5Z2P - chains A and B of the 4 polymer chains in the assembly; structure by X-ray diffraction, 2.30 A resolution.

Chain A (and B):
Protein: 2-succinyl-5-enolpyruvyl-6-hydroxy-3-cyclohexene-1-carboxylate synthase
Organism: Escherichia coli (strain K12)
Notes: EC 2.2.1.9; chain B of this document is another copy of the same molecule, construct and numbering; everything in this record applies to it too
UniProtKB: P17109 (MEND_ECOLI); residues 1-556 here = UniProt positions 1-556
Sequence (556 residues; each row starts with the number of its first residue):
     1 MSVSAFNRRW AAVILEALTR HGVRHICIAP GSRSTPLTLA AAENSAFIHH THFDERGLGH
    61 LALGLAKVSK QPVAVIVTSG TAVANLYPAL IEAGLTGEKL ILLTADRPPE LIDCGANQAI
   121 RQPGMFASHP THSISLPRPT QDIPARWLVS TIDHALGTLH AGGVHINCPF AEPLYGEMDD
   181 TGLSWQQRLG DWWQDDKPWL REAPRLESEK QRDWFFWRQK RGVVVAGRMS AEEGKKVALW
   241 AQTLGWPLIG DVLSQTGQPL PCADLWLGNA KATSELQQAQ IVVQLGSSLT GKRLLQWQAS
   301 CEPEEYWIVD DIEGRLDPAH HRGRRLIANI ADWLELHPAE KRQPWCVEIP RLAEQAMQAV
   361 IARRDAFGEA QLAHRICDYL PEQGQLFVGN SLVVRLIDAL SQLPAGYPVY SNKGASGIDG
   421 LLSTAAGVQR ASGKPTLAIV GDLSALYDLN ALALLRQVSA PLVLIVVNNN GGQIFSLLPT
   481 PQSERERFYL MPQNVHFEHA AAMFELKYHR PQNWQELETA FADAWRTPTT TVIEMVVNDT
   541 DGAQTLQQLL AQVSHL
Construct notes: engineered mutation Lys413 (Arg in P17109)
Metal / ion sites: Mn2+: Asp442, Asn469, Gly471 (together with TD6)
Residues lining bound ligands:
  - TD6 ((4S)-4-{3-[(4-amino-2-methylpyrimidin-5-yl)methyl]-5-(2-{[(S)-hydroxy(phosphonooxy)phosphoryl]oxy}ethyl)-4-methyl-1,3lambda~5~-thiazol-2-yl}-4-hydroxybutanoic acid), molecule 1: Pro30, Gly31, Glu55, Thr78, Thr81, Ala82, Asn85, Gln118
  - TD6, molecule 2: Ser391, Leu392, Val393, Arg395, Lys413, Ser416, Gly417, Ile418, Asp419, Gly441, Asp442, Leu443, Ser444, Tyr447, Asn469, Gly471, Gly472, Gln473, Ile474, Phe475

Interface between chain A and chain B:
Pairs across the interface (139):
  Ile28(A) - Phe488(B)  hydrophobic
  Pro30(A) - Tyr489(B)
  Pro30(A) - Met491(B)
  Gly31(A) - Phe475(B)
  Gly31(A) - Tyr489(B)
  Ser32(A) - Phe475(B)
  Ser32(A) - Leu478(B)
  Thr35(A) - Tyr489(B)  hydrogen bond
  Thr38(A) - Phe488(B)
  Leu39(A) - Pro481(B)  hydrophobic
  Leu39(A) - Glu484(B)
  Leu39(A) - Tyr489(B)
  Ala42(A) - Phe488(B)  hydrophobic
  His49(A) - Arg487(B)  hydrogen bond (backbone-side chain)
  His49(A) - Phe488(B)
  Thr51(A) - Arg487(B)
  Thr51(A) - Met491(B)
  His52(A) - Met491(B)
  Phe53(A) - Leu446(B)  hydrophobic
  Phe53(A) - Tyr447(B)
  Phe53(A) - Met491(B)
  Phe53(A) - Gln493(B)
  Asp54(A) - Arg56(B)  salt bridge
  Asp54(A) - Tyr447(B)
  Glu55(A) - Tyr447(B)  hydrogen bond
  Arg56(A) - Asp54(B)  salt bridge
  Arg56(A) - Arg56(B)
  Arg56(A) - Asn85(B)  hydrogen bond
  Thr81(A) - Ala415(B)
  Thr81(A) - Gly417(B)
  Thr81(A) - Asp419(B)  hydrogen bond
  Ala84(A) - Tyr87(B)  hydrophobic
  Ala84(A) - Ile91(B)  hydrophobic
  Asn85(A) - Arg56(B)  hydrogen bond
  Asn85(A) - Pro88(B)
  Asn85(A) - Asp419(B)  hydrogen bond
  Asn85(A) - Tyr447(B)  hydrogen bond
  Tyr87(A) - Ala84(B)  hydrophobic
  Tyr87(A) - Tyr87(B)  hydrophobic
  Tyr87(A) - Met125(B)  hydrogen bond (side chain-backbone)
  Pro88(A) - Thr81(B)
  Pro88(A) - Asn85(B)
  Ile91(A) - Ile120(B)  hydrophobic
  Leu95(A) - Ile120(B)  hydrophobic
  Glu110(A) - His320(B)  hydrogen bond (backbone-side chain)
  Leu111(A) - Pro318(B)
  Asp113(A) - Arg315(B)
  Cys114(A) - Arg315(B)
  Cys114(A) - Leu316(B)
  Cys114(A) - Asp317(B)  hydrogen bond (backbone-backbone)
  Cys114(A) - Pro318(B)
  Cys114(A) - His320(B)
  Gly115(A) - Arg315(B)  hydrogen bond (backbone-backbone)
  Gln118(A) - Ala415(B)
  Ile120(A) - Ile91(B)  hydrophobic
  Ile120(A) - Leu95(B)  hydrophobic
  Arg121(A) - Ser128(B)  hydrogen bond
  Arg121(A) - His129(B)  hydrogen bond (backbone-side chain)
  Gly124(A) - Ala127(B)
  Met125(A) - Tyr87(B)  hydrogen bond (backbone-side chain)
  Met125(A) - Ile91(B)  hydrophobic
  Met125(A) - Met125(B)
  Met125(A) - Ala127(B)  hydrophobic
  Ala127(A) - Gly124(B)
  Ala127(A) - Met125(B)  hydrophobic
  Ser128(A) - Arg121(B)  hydrogen bond
  His129(A) - Arg121(B)  hydrogen bond (side chain-backbone)
  Tyr175(A) - Leu478(B)
  Tyr175(A) - Pro479(B)
  Tyr175(A) - Thr480(B)
  Tyr175(A) - Tyr489(B)
  Arg315(A) - Asp113(B)
  Arg315(A) - Cys114(B)
  Arg315(A) - Gly115(B)  hydrogen bond (backbone-backbone)
  Leu316(A) - Cys114(B)
  Asp317(A) - Cys114(B)  hydrogen bond (backbone-backbone)
  Pro318(A) - Leu111(B)
  Pro318(A) - Cys114(B)
  His320(A) - Glu110(B)  hydrogen bond (side chain-backbone)
  His320(A) - Cys114(B)
  Ala415(A) - Thr81(B)
  Ala415(A) - Gln118(B)
  Gly417(A) - Thr81(B)
  Asp419(A) - Thr81(B)  hydrogen bond
  Asp419(A) - Asn85(B)  hydrogen bond
  Leu446(A) - Phe53(B)  hydrophobic
  Leu446(A) - Asn450(B)  hydrogen bond (backbone-side chain)
  Leu446(A) - Met503(B)  hydrophobic
  Tyr447(A) - Phe53(B)
  Tyr447(A) - Asp54(B)  hydrogen bond
  Tyr447(A) - Glu55(B)  hydrogen bond
  Tyr447(A) - Asn85(B)
  Tyr447(A) - Asn450(B)  hydrogen bond (backbone-side chain)
  Asn450(A) - Leu446(B)  hydrogen bond (side chain-backbone)
  Asn450(A) - Tyr447(B)  hydrogen bond (side chain-backbone)
  Ala453(A) - Gln493(B)
  Arg456(A) - Gln493(B)  hydrogen bond (side chain-backbone)
  Arg456(A) - Val495(B)
  Phe475(A) - Gly31(B)
  Phe475(A) - Ser32(B)
  Leu478(A) - Ser32(B)
  Pro479(A) - Tyr175(B)
  Thr480(A) - Tyr175(B)
  Pro481(A) - Leu39(B)  hydrophobic
  Glu484(A) - Leu39(B)
  Glu484(A) - Ala42(B)
  Arg487(A) - His49(B)  hydrogen bond (side chain-backbone)
  Arg487(A) - Thr51(B)
  Phe488(A) - Pro30(B)
  Phe488(A) - Thr38(B)
  Phe488(A) - Ala42(B)  hydrophobic
  Tyr489(A) - Pro30(B)
  Tyr489(A) - Gly31(B)
  Tyr489(A) - Thr35(B)  hydrogen bond
  Tyr489(A) - Leu39(B)
  Tyr489(A) - Tyr175(B)
  Met491(A) - Pro30(B)  hydrophobic
  Met491(A) - Thr51(B)
  Met491(A) - His52(B)
  Met491(A) - Phe53(B)
  Gln493(A) - Phe53(B)
  Gln493(A) - Ala453(B)
  Gln493(A) - Arg456(B)  hydrogen bond (backbone-side chain)
  Asn494(A) - Arg456(B)
  Val495(A) - Arg456(B)
  Val495(A) - Phe504(B)  hydrophobic
  His496(A) - Met503(B)
  His499(A) - His499(B)  hydrogen bond
  His499(A) - Ala502(B)
  His499(A) - Met503(B)
  Ala500(A) - Met503(B)  hydrophobic
  Ala502(A) - His499(B)
  Met503(A) - Leu449(B)  hydrophobic
  Met503(A) - Val495(B)
  Met503(A) - His496(B)
  Met503(A) - Phe497(B)  hydrophobic
  Met503(A) - His499(B)
  Met503(A) - Ala500(B)  hydrophobic
  Phe504(A) - Val495(B)  hydrophobic
Also at the interface, not in a pair above, chain A (77 interface residues in all): Ala29, Ala116, Ala119, Leu295, Gly414, Leu443, Leu449, Phe497, Glu505
Also at the interface, not in a pair above, chain B (75 interface residues in all): Ile28, Ile112, Ala116, Asn117, Ala119, Gly414, Asn494

Overview:
77 residues of chain A face 75 of chain B across their interface, with 33 hydrogen bonds and 2 salt bridges.
Polar contacts include Asp54(A)-Arg56(B), Thr35(A)-Tyr489(B) and His49(A)-Arg487(B). Bound to chain A:
compound TD6. Asp442(A), Asn469(A) and Gly471(A) coordinate Mn2+.
Chain A and chain B are both 2-succinyl-5-enolpyruvyl-6-hydroxy-3-cyclohexene-1-carboxylate synthase
(Escherichia coli (strain K12)); the structure, ThDP-Mn2+ complex of R413K variant of EcMenD soaked with
2-ketoglutarate for 5 min, was determined by X-ray diffraction, deposited together with 5Z2R, 5Z2U and 5EJM.
